Entry 2CJI (X-ray diffraction, 2.10 A resolution); this record covers chains A and B.

# Chain A
Molecule: Activated factor xa heavy chain
Organism: Homo sapiens
Notes: EC 3.4.21.6; fragment: activated desgla, residues 235-488
UniProtKB: P00742 (FA10_HUMAN); the construct lacks a stretch of the UniProt sequence and is renumbered around it, so the offset changes along the chain: 16-61 = UniProt 235-280; 62-124 = UniProt 282-344; 125-131 = UniProt 346-352; 132-145 = UniProt 355-368; 4 more segments
Amino-acid sequence (254 residues; each row starts with the number of its first residue; note: 2 numbers in that range are skipped by the numbering (no residue carries them; nothing is unmodelled there); a row labelled like 131A-131B holds insertion residues (131A, then the next letters in order)):
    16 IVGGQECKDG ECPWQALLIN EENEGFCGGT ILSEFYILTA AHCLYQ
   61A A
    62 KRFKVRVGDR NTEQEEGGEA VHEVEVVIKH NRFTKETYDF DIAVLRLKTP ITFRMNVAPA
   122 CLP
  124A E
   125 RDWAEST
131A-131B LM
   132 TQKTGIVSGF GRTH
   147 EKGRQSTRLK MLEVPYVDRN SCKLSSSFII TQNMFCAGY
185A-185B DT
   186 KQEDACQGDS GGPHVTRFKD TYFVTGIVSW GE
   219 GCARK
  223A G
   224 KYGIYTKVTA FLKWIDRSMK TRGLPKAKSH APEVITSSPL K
Disordered / not traced: 245-264
Swiss-Prot annotation at these positions:
  - active site (Charge relay system): His57, Asp102, Ser195
  - region: Ser252 to Ser261 (O-glycosylated at one site)
Cystine bridges: Cys22-Cys27, Cys42-Cys58, Cys168-Cys182, Cys191-Cys220
Ion coordination: Ca2+: Asp70, Asn72, Gln75, Glu80
Ligand contacts: GSK (6-chloro-N-{(3S)-1-[(1S)-1-methyl-2-(4-morpholinyl)-2-oxo ethyl]-2-oxo-3-pyrrolidinyl}-2-naphthalenesulfonamide): Lys96, Glu97, Thr98, Tyr99, Phe174, Asp189, Ala190, Cys191, Gln192, Ser195, Val213, Ser214, Trp215, Gly216, Glu217, Gly219, Cys220, Gly226, Ile227, Tyr228

# Chain B
Molecule: Factor X light chain
Organism: Homo sapiens
Notes: EC 3.4.21.6; fragment: activated desgla, residues 46-179
UniProtKB: P00742 (FA10_HUMAN); residues -82 to 51 here correspond to UniProt positions 46-179 (UniProt number = residue number + 128)
Amino-acid sequence (134 residues; row label = number of the first residue in the row; numbers below 1 keep their minus sign (Glu-82 is residue -82)):
   -82 EEMKKGHLER ECMEETCSYE EAREVFEDSD KTNEFWNKYK DGDQCETSPC QNQGKCKDGL
   -22 GEYTCTCLEG FEGKNCELFT RKLCSLDNGD CDQFCHEEQN SVVCSCARGY TLADNGKACI
    38 PTGPYPCGKQ TLER
Disordered / not traced: -82 to -2, 51
Swiss-Prot annotation at these positions:
  - modified residue: Glu-82 (4-carboxyglutamate), Glu-81 (4-carboxyglutamate), Glu-74 (4-carboxyglutamate), Glu-72 (4-carboxyglutamate), Glu-69 (4-carboxyglutamate), Glu-68 (4-carboxyglutamate), Glu-63 (4-carboxyglutamate), Glu-62 (4-carboxyglutamate), Glu-59 (4-carboxyglutamate), Glu-56 (4-carboxyglutamate), Glu-49 (4-carboxyglutamate), Asp-25 (3R: -3-hydroxyaspartate)
Cystine bridges: Cys1-Cys12, Cys8-Cys21, Cys23-Cys36

# How chain A and chain B interact
Disulfides between the chains: Cys122(A)-Cys44(B)
Contacting residue pairs (40; chain A residue first):
  Gly25(A) - Gln47(B)
  Gly25(A) - Thr48(B)  hydrogen bond (backbone-backbone)
  Glu26(A) - Gln47(B)  hydrogen bond (backbone-side chain)
  Pro28(A) - Thr48(B)
  Trp29(A) - Gly45(B)
  Trp29(A) - Lys46(B)
  Phe114(A) - Tyr42(B)  hydrophobic
  Arg115(A) - Tyr42(B)
  Arg115(A) - Thr48(B)
  Met116(A) - Tyr42(B)
  Met116(A) - Thr48(B)  hydrogen bond
  Met116(A) - Leu49(B)
  Met116(A) - Glu50(B)
  Asn117(A) - Thr48(B)  hydrogen bond (backbone-side chain)
  Ala119(A) - Thr48(B)
  Pro120(A) - Tyr42(B)
  Pro120(A) - Cys44(B)
  Pro120(A) - Gly45(B)  hydrogen bond (backbone-backbone)
  Ala121(A) - Cys44(B)
  Ala121(A) - Gly45(B)
  Cys122(A) - Cys44(B)  disulfide
  Cys122(A) - Gly45(B)
  Leu123(A) - Phe11(B)
  Pro124(A) - Phe11(B)  hydrophobic
  Glu124A(A) - Phe11(B)
  Trp127(A) - Asn5(B)  hydrogen bond
  Trp127(A) - Gln10(B)  hydrogen bond (side chain-backbone)
  Trp127(A) - Phe11(B)  hydrophobic
  Trp127(A) - Cys12(B)
  Phe203(A) - Asn5(B)
  Phe203(A) - Asp9(B)
  Lys204(A) - Cys8(B)
  Lys204(A) - Asp9(B)
  Asp205(A) - Gly45(B)
  Asp205(A) - Lys46(B)  hydrogen bond (backbone-side chain)
  Thr206(A) - Gly45(B)
  Thr206(A) - Lys46(B)  hydrogen bond
  Tyr207(A) - Gly45(B)  hydrogen bond (backbone-backbone)
  Tyr207(A) - Gln47(B)  hydrogen bond
  Phe208(A) - Phe11(B)  hydrophobic
Also at the interface, not in a pair above, chain A (25 interface residues in all): Asp24, Val118, Thr131
Also at the interface, not in a pair above, chain B (18 interface residues in all): Ser22, Ala24, Tyr27, Pro43

# Summary
25 residues of chain A face 18 of chain B across their interface, with 1 disulfide bond and 11 hydrogen bonds.
Polar pairs include Glu26(A)-Gln47(B), Met116(A)-Thr48(B) and Asn117(A)-Thr48(B). Bound to chain A: compound
GSK. UniProt lists 3 active-site residues on chain A.
Here chain A is Activated factor xa heavy chain and chain B is Factor X light chain, both from Homo sapiens.
Entry 2CJI (Crystal structure of a Human Factor Xa inhibitor complex) was determined by X-ray diffraction.
